Entry 1ZCB (X-ray diffraction, 2.00 A resolution); this record covers chain A.

Chain A:
Molecule: G alpha i/13
Organism: Mus musculus
Notes: fragment: N-terminal residues 1-28 of G alpha i followed by residues 47-377 of G alpha 13
Reference sequence: P27601 (GNA13_MOUSE); the construct has insertions or renumbered stretches relative to UniProt, so the offset changes along the chain: 16-43 = UniProt 1-28; 47-377 = UniProt 47-377
Chain sequence (362 residues; row label = number of the first residue in the row):
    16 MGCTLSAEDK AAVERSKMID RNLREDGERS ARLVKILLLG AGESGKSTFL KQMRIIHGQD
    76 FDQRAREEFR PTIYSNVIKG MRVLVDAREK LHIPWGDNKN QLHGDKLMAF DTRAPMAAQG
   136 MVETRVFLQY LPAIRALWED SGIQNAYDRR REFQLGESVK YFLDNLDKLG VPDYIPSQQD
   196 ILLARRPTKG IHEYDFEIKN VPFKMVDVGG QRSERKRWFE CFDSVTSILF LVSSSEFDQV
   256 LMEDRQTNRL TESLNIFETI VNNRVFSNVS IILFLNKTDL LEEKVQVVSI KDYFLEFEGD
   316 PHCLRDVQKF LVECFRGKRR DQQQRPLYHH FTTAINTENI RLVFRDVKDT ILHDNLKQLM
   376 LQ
Not modelled in the structure: 16-45, 226-232, 339-340, 373-377
Construct notes: cloning artifact (44-46)
Small-molecule neighbours: GDP (guanosine-5'-diphosphate): Ala56, Gly57, Glu58, Ser59, Gly60, Lys61, Ser62, Thr63, Glu172, Ser173, Leu197, Leu198, Ala199, Arg200, Arg201, Thr203, Asp222, Asn291, Lys292, Thr293, Asp294, Leu295, Thr347, Thr348, Ala349, Ile350
UniProt features mapped onto this chain:
  - region: Lys50 to Thr63 (G1 motif), Asp195 to Thr203 (G2 motif), Phe218 to Arg227 (G3 motif), Ile287 to Asp294 (G4 motif), Thr347 to Thr352 (G5 motif)
  - binding site (GTP): Glu58 to Thr63, Ser173, Leu197 to Arg200, Asn291 to Asp294, Ala349
  - binding site (Mg(2+)): Ser62, Thr203
  - modified residue: Thr203 (Phosphothreonine)
What the authors report for this chain:
  - contacts within the chain: Glu172-Lys292 (salt bridge)
  - binding site for GDP: Glu172
  - conformationally variable residues (loop rearrangement, order/disorder transition): Gly171 to Ser173, Ile206 to Asp210, Gln226 to Arg232, Gln339 to Arg340

In short:
Ligands of chain A: GDP. UniProt lists 16 GTP-binding residues and Mg2+-binding residues Ser62 and Thr203.
From the paper: a binding site for GDP at Glu172; conformational variability at Gly171, Ile206 and Gln226
among others.
Chain A is G alpha i/13 (Mus musculus); the structure, Crystal structure of G alpha 13 in complex with GDP,
was determined by X-ray diffraction (same publication as 1ZCA).
